Entry 1YTF (X-ray diffraction, 2.50 A resolution); this record covers chains B and C of the 6 polymer chains in the assembly.

== Chain B ==
Protein: Protein (transcription factor iia - TOA1N subunit)
Organism: Saccharomyces cerevisiae
UniProtKB: P32773 (TOA1_YEAST); numbering as in UniProt (aligned over 2-54)
Chain sequence (53 residues; numbered 2 to 54; the number before each row is that of its first residue):
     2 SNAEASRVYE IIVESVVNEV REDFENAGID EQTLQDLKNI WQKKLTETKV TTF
Not modelled in the structure: 48-54

== Chain C ==
Protein: Protein (transcription factor iia - TOA1C subunit)
Organism: Saccharomyces cerevisiae
UniProtKB: P32773 (TOA1_YEAST); numbering as in UniProt (aligned over 210-286)
Chain sequence (79 residues; numbered 208 to 286; the number before each row is that of its first residue):
   208 GSSALLDTDE VGSELDDSDD DYLISEGEED GPDENLMLCL YDKVTRTKAR WKCSLKDGVV
   268 TINRNDYTFQ KAQVEAEWV
Not modelled in the structure: 208-240

== Chain B / chain C interface ==
Residue-residue contacts (11; chain B residue first):
  Ser2(B) with Asn272(C), hydrogen bond (backbone-side chain); Tyr274(C), hydrogen bond (backbone-side chain)
  Asn3(B) with Asp273(C); Tyr274(C); Thr275(C)
  Glu5(B) with Thr275(C), hydrogen bond
  Ala6(B) with Asp273(C); Thr275(C)
  Val9(B) with Thr275(C)
  Tyr10(B) with Val266(C); Asp273(C), hydrogen bond
Interface residues without a listed pair, chain C (6 interface residues in all): Phe276

== Overview ==
The chain B/chain C interface involves 6 residues from each chain; the contacts include 4 hydrogen bonds.
Polar contacts include Ser2(B)-Asn272(C), Ser2(B)-Tyr274(C) and Glu5(B)-Thr275(C).
Here chain B is Protein (transcription factor iia - TOA1N subunit) and chain C is Protein (transcription
factor iia - TOA1C subunit), both from Saccharomyces cerevisiae. Entry 1YTF (Yeast tfiia/tbp/DNA complex) was
determined by X-ray diffraction.
